PDB entry 5W9H | electron microscopy, 4.00 A resolution | chains p and q of the 12 polymer chains in the assembly

# Chain p (and q)
Protein: Mers S
From: Middle East respiratory syndrome-related coronavirus
Notes: chain q of this document is another copy of the same molecule, construct and numbering; everything in this record applies to it too
Reference sequence: W5ZZF5 (W5ZZF5_9BETC); residue numbers follow UniProt; this construct covers 1-1291
Amino-acid sequence (1329 residues; row label = number of the first residue in the row):
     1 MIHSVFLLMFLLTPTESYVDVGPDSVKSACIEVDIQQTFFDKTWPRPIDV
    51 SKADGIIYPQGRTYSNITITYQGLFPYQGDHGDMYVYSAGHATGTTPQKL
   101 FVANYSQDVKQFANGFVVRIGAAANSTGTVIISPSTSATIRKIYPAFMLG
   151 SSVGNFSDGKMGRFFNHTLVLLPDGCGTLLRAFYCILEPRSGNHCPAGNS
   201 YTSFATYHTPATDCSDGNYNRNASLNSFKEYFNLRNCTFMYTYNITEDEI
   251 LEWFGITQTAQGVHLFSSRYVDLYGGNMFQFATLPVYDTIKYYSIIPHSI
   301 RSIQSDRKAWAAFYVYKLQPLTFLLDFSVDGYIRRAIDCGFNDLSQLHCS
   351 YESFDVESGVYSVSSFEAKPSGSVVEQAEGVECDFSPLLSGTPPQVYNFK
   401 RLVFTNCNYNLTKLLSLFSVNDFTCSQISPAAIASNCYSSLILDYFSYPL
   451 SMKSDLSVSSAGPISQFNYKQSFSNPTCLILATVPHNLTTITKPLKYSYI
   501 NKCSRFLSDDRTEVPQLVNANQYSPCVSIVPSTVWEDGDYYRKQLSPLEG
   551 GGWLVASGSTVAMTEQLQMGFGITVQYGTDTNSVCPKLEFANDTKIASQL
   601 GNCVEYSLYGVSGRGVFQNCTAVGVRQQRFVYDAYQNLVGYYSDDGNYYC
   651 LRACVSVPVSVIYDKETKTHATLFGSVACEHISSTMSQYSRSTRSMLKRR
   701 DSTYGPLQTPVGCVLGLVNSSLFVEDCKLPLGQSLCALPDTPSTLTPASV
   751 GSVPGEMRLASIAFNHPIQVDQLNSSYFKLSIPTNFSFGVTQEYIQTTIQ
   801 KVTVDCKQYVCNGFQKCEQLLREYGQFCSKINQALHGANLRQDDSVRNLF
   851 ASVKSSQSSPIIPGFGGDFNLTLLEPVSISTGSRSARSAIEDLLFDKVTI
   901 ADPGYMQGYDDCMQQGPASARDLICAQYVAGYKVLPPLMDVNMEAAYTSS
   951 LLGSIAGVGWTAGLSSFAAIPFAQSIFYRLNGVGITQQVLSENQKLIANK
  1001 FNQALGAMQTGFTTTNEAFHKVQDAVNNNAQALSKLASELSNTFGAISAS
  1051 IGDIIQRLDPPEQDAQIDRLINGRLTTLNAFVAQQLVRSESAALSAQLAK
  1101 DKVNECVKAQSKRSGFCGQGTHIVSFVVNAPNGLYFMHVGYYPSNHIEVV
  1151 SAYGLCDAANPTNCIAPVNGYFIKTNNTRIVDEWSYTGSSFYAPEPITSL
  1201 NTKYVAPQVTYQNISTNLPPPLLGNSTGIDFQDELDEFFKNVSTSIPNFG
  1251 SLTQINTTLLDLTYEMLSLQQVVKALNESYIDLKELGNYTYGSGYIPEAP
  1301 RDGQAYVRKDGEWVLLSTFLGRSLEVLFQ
Not modelled in the structure: 1-17, 744-1329
Disulfides: C30-C195, C176-C214, C185-C237, C339-C349, C383-C407, C425-C478, C437-C585, C503-C526, C603-C654, C620-C650, C679-C713, C727-C736
Covalently attached groups: N-acetylglucosamine (NAG) linked to N66, N104, N125, N155, N166, N236, N244, N619, N719
Differences from the reference sequence: conflict F506 (Leu in W5ZZF5), A748 (Arg in W5ZZF5), G751 (Arg in W5ZZF5); engineered mutation P1060 (Val in W5ZZF5), P1061 (Leu in W5ZZF5); expression tag (1292-1329)
From the paper describing this entry:
  - mutagenesis - V1060P/L1061P (>50-fold): increased expression

# Chain p / chain q interface
Residue-residue contacts (20; chain p residue first):
  G624(p) - T63(q)  hydrogen bond (backbone-side chain)
  G624(p) - Y64(q)
  G624(p) - V329(q)  hydrogen bond (backbone-backbone)
  G624(p) - D330(q)
  G624(p) - G331(q)
  V625(p) - T63(q)  hydrogen bond (backbone-side chain)
  V625(p) - D330(q)
  V625(p) - G331(q)
  V625(p) - Y332(q)  hydrophobic
  Q628(p) - Y58(q)
  Q628(p) - T63(q)
  Q628(p) - F279(q)
  F630(p) - R62(q)
  F630(p) - T63(q)  hydrogen bond (backbone-backbone)
  V631(p) - T63(q)
  Y632(p) - R62(q)
  Y632(p) - T63(q)  hydrogen bond (backbone-backbone)
  Y632(p) - Y64(q)
  D633(p) - Y64(q)
  A634(p) - I67(q)  hydrophobic
Interface residues without a listed pair, chain p (9 interface residues in all): V623
Interface residues without a listed pair, chain q (13 interface residues in all): G61, I69, V271

# Overview
9 residues of chain p face 13 of chain q across their interface, with 5 hydrogen bonds. Among the polar pairs
are G624(p)-T63(q), V625(p)-T63(q) and G624(p)-V329(q). N-acetylglucosamine is covalently linked to N66(p),
N104(p), N125(p), N155(p), N166(p) and N236(p) and 3 more. The paper reports that V1060P/L1061P of chain p
increase expression.
Chain p and chain q are both Mers S (Middle East respiratory syndrome-related coronavirus); the structure,
MERS S ectodomain trimer in complex with variable domain of neutralizing antibody G4, was determined by
electron microscopy (same publication as 5VZR, 5W9I, 5W9J, 5W9K, 5W9L, 5W9M and 3 further entries).
